Entry 2XNI (X-ray diffraction, 3.30 A resolution); this record covers chains C and D of the 4 polymer chains in the assembly.

# Chain C (and D)
Protein: NS4A cofactor
Notes: chain D of this document is another copy of the same molecule, construct and numbering; everything in this record applies to it too
UniProtKB: C9WU77 (C9WU77_9HEPC); residue numbers follow UniProt; this construct covers 21-39
Amino-acid sequence (23 residues; each row starts with the number of its first residue):
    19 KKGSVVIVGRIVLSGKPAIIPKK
Unresolved in the structure: 19, 41 (chain D: 19-20, 37-41)
Construct notes: expression tag (19-20, 40-41)
Metal / ion sites: Mg2+: L31, G33 (shared with 1 residue of chain A)

# Chain C / chain D interface
Pairs across the interface - 10 pairs, chain C then chain D:
  G33(C) with S32(D)
  K34(C) with G33(D)
  P35(C) with V30(D); L31(D)
  A36(C) with I29(D); V30(D), hydrogen bond (backbone-backbone)
  I37(C) with R28(D); I29(D), hydrophobic
  I38(C) with R28(D), hydrogen bond (backbone-backbone); V30(D), hydrophobic

# Overview
Chain C and chain D each contribute 6 residues to their interface, with 2 hydrogen bonds. Main-chain hydrogen
bonds include A36(C)-V30(D) and I38(C)-R28(D). L31(C) and G33(C) coordinate Mg2+.
Chain C and chain D are both NS4A cofactor; the structure, Protein-ligand complex of a novel macrocyclic HCV
NS3 protease inhibitor derived from amino cyclic boronates, was determined by X-ray diffraction.
